4QWR - chains S and T of the 28 polymer chains in the assembly; structure by X-ray diffraction, 2.90 A resolution.

[Chain S]
Protein: Proteasome subunit alpha type-6
Organism: Saccharomyces cerevisiae
Notes: EC 3.4.25.1
UniProtKB: P40302 (PSA6_YEAST); residues 0-233 here correspond to UniProt positions 1-234 (UniProt number = residue number + 1)
Chain sequence (234 residues; row label = number of the first residue in the row; numbering starts at 0):
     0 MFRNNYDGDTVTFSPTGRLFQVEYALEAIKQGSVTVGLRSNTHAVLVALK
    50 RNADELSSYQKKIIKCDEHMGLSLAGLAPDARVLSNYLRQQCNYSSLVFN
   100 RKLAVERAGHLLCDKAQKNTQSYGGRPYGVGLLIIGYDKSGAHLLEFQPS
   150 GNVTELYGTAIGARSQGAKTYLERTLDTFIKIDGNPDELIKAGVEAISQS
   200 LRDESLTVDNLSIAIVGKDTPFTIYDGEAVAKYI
Unresolved in the structure: 0-2
Swiss-Prot annotation at these positions:
  - modified residue: Ser13 (Phosphoserine)
  - cross-link: Lys190 (Glycyl lysine isopeptide (Lys-Gly) (interchain with G-Cter in ubiquitin))

[Chain T]
Protein: Probable proteasome subunit alpha type-7
Organism: Saccharomyces cerevisiae
Notes: EC 3.4.25.1
UniProtKB: P21242 (PSA7_YEAST); residues -3 to 284 here correspond to UniProt positions 1-288 (UniProt number = residue number + 4)
Chain sequence (288 residues; row label = number of the first residue in the row; numbers below 1 keep their minus sign (Met-3 is residue -3)):
    -3 MTSIGTGYDLSNSVFSPDGRNFQVEYAVKAVENGTTSIGIKCNDGVVFAV
    47 EKLITSKLLVPQKNVKIQVVDRHIGCVYSGLIPDGRHLVNRGREEAASFK
    97 KLYKTPIPIPAFADRLGQYVQAHTLYNSVRPFGVSTIFGGVDKNGAHLYM
   147 LEPSGSYWGYKGAATGKGRQSAKAELEKLVDHHPEGLSAREAVKQAAKII
   197 YLAHEDNKEKDFELEISWCSLSETNGLHKFVKGDLLQEAIDFAQKEINGD
   247 DDEDEDDSDNVMSSDDENAPVATNANATTDQEGDIHLE
Unresolved in the structure: -3 to 1, 245-284
Swiss-Prot annotation at these positions:
  - modified residue: Thr-2 (N-acetylthreonine)

[Chain S / chain T interface]
Pairs across the interface (62; chain S residue first):
  Asn4(S) with Leu6(T)
  Tyr5(S) with Asp5(T), hydrogen bond; Leu6(T), hydrophobic
  Thr9(S) with Arg126(T)
  Val10(S) with Gln19(T); Asn123(T); Ser124(T); Val125(T); Arg126(T)
  Thr11(S) with Leu6(T); Gln19(T)
  Phe12(S) with Gln19(T), hydrogen bond (backbone-side chain); Tyr22(T); Ala23(T), hydrophobic; Arg126(T); Pro127(T)
  Ser13(S) with Tyr22(T)
  Pro14(S) with Tyr22(T), hydrophobic; Lys25(T)
  Thr15(S) with Lys25(T)
  Gly16(S) with Tyr22(T); Lys25(T); Ala26(T)
  Leu18(S) with Leu77(T), hydrophobic; Arg126(T)
  His109(S) with Arg82(T)
  Cys112(S) with Arg82(T)
  Asp113(S) with Arg82(T), salt bridge; Asn86(T)
  Gln116(S) with Pro79(T); Asp80(T); His83(T), hydrogen bond; Arg126(T)
  Thr119(S) with Arg126(T), hydrogen bond (backbone-side chain)
  Gln120(S) with Val125(T); Arg126(T), hydrogen bond (backbone-backbone); Pro127(T); Phe128(T)
  Ser121(S) with Ser124(T)
  Tyr122(S) with Ser124(T), hydrogen bond (backbone-backbone)
  Ser149(S) with Pro79(T)
  Gly150(S) with Pro79(T)
  Asn151(S) with Ile78(T); Pro79(T)
  Thr153(S) with Leu55(T); Asn60(T)
  Glu154(S) with Val56(T); Lys59(T); Asn60(T), hydrogen bond (backbone-side chain)
  Leu155(S) with Leu54(T); Leu55(T), hydrophobic; Val56(T)
  Tyr156(S) with Leu54(T), hydrogen bond (backbone-backbone); Leu55(T); Val56(T); Pro57(T)
  Gly157(S) with Leu54(T)
  Lys168(S) with Leu54(T)
  Leu171(S) with Leu54(T)
  Glu172(S) with Ser52(T), hydrogen bond; Lys53(T), hydrogen bond (side chain-backbone)
  Leu175(S) with Lys53(T)
Also at the interface, not in a pair above, chain S (36 interface residues in all): Arg38, Glu105, Lys117, His142, Val152
Also at the interface, not in a pair above, chain T (30 interface residues in all): His119, Gly129

[Overview]
36 residues of chain S and 30 residues of chain T are in contact; the contacts include 10 hydrogen bonds and 1
salt bridge. Among the polar pairs are Asp113(S)-Arg82(T), Tyr5(S)-Asp5(T) and Phe12(S)-Gln19(T).
Here chain S is Proteasome subunit alpha type-6 and chain T is Probable proteasome subunit alpha type-7, both
from Saccharomyces cerevisiae. Entry 4QWR (yCP beta5-C52F mutant in complex with carfilzomib) was determined
by X-ray diffraction, deposited together with 4QUX, 4QUY, 4QV0, 4QV1, 4QV3, 4QV4 and 42 further entries.
